PDB entry 6W18 | electron microscopy, 4.20 A resolution (low resolution: residue-level contacts below are approximate; hydrogen-bond / salt-bridge calls are withheld) | chains D and F of the 7 polymer chains in the assembly

Chain D:
Molecule: Actin-related protein 2/3 complex subunit 2
Organism: Schizosaccharomyces pombe (strain 972 / ATCC 24843)
Reference sequence: O14241 (ARPC2_SCHPO); numbering as in UniProt (aligned over 1-317)
Sequence (317 residues; row label = number of the first residue in the row):
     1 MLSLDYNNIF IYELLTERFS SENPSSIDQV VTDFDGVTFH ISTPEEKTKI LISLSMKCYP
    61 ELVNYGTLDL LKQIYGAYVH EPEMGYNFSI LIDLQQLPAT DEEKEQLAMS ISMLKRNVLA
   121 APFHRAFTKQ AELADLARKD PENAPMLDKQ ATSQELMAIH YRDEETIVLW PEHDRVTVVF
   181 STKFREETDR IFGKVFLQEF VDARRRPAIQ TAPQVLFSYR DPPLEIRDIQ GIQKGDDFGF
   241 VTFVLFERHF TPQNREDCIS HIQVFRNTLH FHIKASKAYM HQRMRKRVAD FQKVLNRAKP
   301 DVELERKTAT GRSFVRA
Not modelled in the structure: 54-57, 301-317

Chain F:
Molecule: Actin-related protein 2/3 complex subunit 4
Organism: Schizosaccharomyces pombe (strain 972 / ATCC 24843)
Reference sequence: Q92352 (ARPC4_SCHPO); residue numbers follow UniProt; this construct covers 1-168
Sequence (168 residues; row label = number of the first residue in the row):
     1 MSNTLRPYLN AVRSTLTASL ALEEFSSEIV ERQSQPEVEV GRSPEILLKP LVVSRNEQEQ
    61 CLIESSVNSV RFSIRIKQVD EIERILVRKF MQFLMGRAES FFILRRKPVQ GYDISFLITN
   121 YHTEEMLKHK LVDFIIEFME EVDAEISEMK LFLNGRARLV AETYLSCF
Not modelled in the structure: 1-2

Chain D / chain F interface:
Contacting residue pairs (42; chain D residue first):
  Glu187(D) - Ile85(F)
  Thr188(D) - Ile85(F)
  Ile191(D) - Glu81(F)
  Ile191(D) - Ile82(F)
  Phe192(D) - Leu153(F)
  Val195(D) - Leu153(F)
  Phe196(D) - Leu153(F)
  Glu199(D) - Asn154(F)
  Glu199(D) - Ala157(F)
  Glu199(D) - Arg158(F)
  Phe200(D) - Ala161(F)
  Ala203(D) - Ala161(F)
  Arg206(D) - Glu162(F)
  Ile209(D) - Ser166(F)
  Ala212(D) - Leu165(F)
  His249(D) - Phe168(F)
  Cys258(D) - Phe168(F)
  His261(D) - Tyr164(F)
  His261(D) - Cys167(F)
  His261(D) - Phe168(F)
  Ile262(D) - Tyr164(F)
  Ile262(D) - Phe168(F)
  Phe265(D) - Tyr164(F)
  His272(D) - Val160(F)
  Tyr279(D) - Phe152(F)
  Met280(D) - Met149(F)
  His281(D) - Lys89(F)
  Arg283(D) - Met149(F)
  Arg287(D) - Glu141(F)
  Arg287(D) - Glu145(F)
  Val288(D) - Leu94(F)
  Val288(D) - Arg97(F)
  Phe291(D) - Phe138(F)
  Phe291(D) - Glu141(F)
  Gln292(D) - Ser100(F)
  Gln292(D) - Phe101(F)
  Val294(D) - Phe134(F)
  Leu295(D) - Ile103(F)
  Leu295(D) - Met126(F)
  Ala298(D) - Leu127(F)
  Lys299(D) - Glu125(F)
  Pro300(D) - Glu125(F)
Also at the interface, not in a pair above, chain D (40 interface residues in all): Leu2, Pro213, Asp257, Thr268, Ala275, Ser276, Lys277, Met284, Asp290
Also at the interface, not in a pair above, chain F (36 interface residues in all): Phe90, Phe93, Val142, Glu148, Arg156, Thr163

Overview:
Chain D and chain F form an interface of 40 and 36 residues respectively.
Chain D is Actin-related protein 2/3 complex subunit 2 and chain F is Actin-related protein 2/3 complex
subunit 4, both from Schizosaccharomyces pombe (strain 972 / ATCC 24843); the structure, Structure of S. pombe
Arp2/3 complex in inactive state, was determined by electron microscopy.
